Entry 1Y45 (X-ray diffraction, 2.00 A resolution); this record covers chains A and C of the 4 polymer chains in the assembly.

Chain A (and C):
Protein: Hemoglobin alpha chain
Organism: Homo sapiens
Notes: chain C of this document is another copy of the same molecule, construct and numbering; everything in this record applies to it too
Reference sequence: P69905 (HBA_HUMAN); residue numbers follow UniProt; this construct covers 1-141
Chain sequence (141 residues; numbered 1 to 141; the number before each row is that of its first residue):
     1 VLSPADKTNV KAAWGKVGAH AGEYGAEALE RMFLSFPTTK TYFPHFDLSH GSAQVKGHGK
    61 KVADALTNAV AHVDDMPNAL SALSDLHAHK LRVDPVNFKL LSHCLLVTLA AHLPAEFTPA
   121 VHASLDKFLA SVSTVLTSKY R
Metal / ion sites: heme Fe near H87 (its only coordinating residue here)
Small-molecule neighbours: heme (HEM): M32, T39, Y42, F43, H45, F46, H58, K61, V62, A65, L66, L83, L86, H87, L91, V93, N97, F98, L101, L105, V132, L136
Curated features (UniProtKB/Swiss-Prot):
  - site: K61 (Not glycated)

Chain A / chain C interface:
Residue-residue contacts (5; chain A residue first):
  D126(A) - R141(C)  salt bridge
  K127(A) - R141(C)  hydrogen bond (side chain-backbone)
  R141(A) - D126(C)  salt bridge
  R141(A) - K127(C)  hydrogen bond (backbone-side chain)
  R141(A) - A130(C)
Interface residues without a listed pair, chain A (6 interface residues in all): V1, A130, S138
Interface residues without a listed pair, chain C (6 interface residues in all): V1, A123

In short:
The chain A/chain C interface involves 6 residues from each chain; the contacts include 2 hydrogen bonds and 2
salt bridges. Among the polar pairs are D126(A)-R141(C) and K127(A)-R141(C). Bound to chain A: heme.
Chain A and chain C are both Hemoglobin alpha chain (Homo sapiens); the structure, T-To-T(high) quaternary
transitions in human hemoglobin: betaP36A deoxy low-salt (10 test sets), was determined by X-ray diffraction
(same publication as 1XXT, 1XY0, 1XZ5, 1XZ7, 1XZU, 1XZV and 45 further entries).
